3C1B - chains F and J of the 10 polymer chains in the assembly; structure by X-ray diffraction, 2.20 A resolution.

Chain F:
Name: Histone H4
From: Xenopus laevis
UniProt: P62799 (H4_XENLA); residues 201-302 here correspond to UniProt positions 2-103 (UniProt number = residue number - 199)
Sequence (102 residues; each row starts with the number of its first residue):
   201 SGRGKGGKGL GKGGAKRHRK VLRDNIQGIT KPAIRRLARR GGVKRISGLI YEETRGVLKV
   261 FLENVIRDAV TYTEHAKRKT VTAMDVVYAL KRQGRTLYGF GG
Not modelled in the structure: 201-215
Modified residues: Lys-220 (2-{[(2R)-2-amino-2-carboxyethyl]sulfanyl}-N,N,N-trimethylethanaminium; ML3)
UniProt features mapped onto this chain:
  - modified residue: Ser-201 (N-acetylserine), Arg-203 (Asymmetric dimethylarginine), Lys-205 (N6-(2-hydroxyisobutyryl)lysine), Lys-208 (N6-(2-hydroxyisobutyryl)lysine), Lys-212 (N6-(2-hydroxyisobutyryl)lysine), Lys-216 (N6-(2-hydroxyisobutyryl)lysine), Lys-231 (N6-(2-hydroxyisobutyryl)lysine), Lys-244 (N6-(2-hydroxyisobutyryl)lysine), Ser-247 (Phosphoserine), Tyr-251 (Phosphotyrosine), Lys-259 (N6-(2-hydroxyisobutyryl)lysine), Lys-277 (N6-(2-hydroxyisobutyryl)lysine), Lys-279 (N6-(2-hydroxyisobutyryl)lysine), Tyr-288 (Phosphotyrosine), Lys-291 (N6-(2-hydroxyisobutyryl)lysine)
  - cross-link (Glycyl lysine isopeptide (Lys-Gly)): Lys-231 (interchain with G-Cter in UFM1), Lys-291 (interchain with G-Cter in ubiquitin)

Chain J:
Molecule: Palindromic 146bp Human Alpha satellite DNA
Sequence (146 nucleotides; row label = number of the first residue in the row):
   147 ATCAATATCC ACCTGCAGAT TCTACCAAAA GTGTATTTGG AAACTGCTCC ATCAAAAGGC
   207 ATGTTCAGCG GAATTCCGCT GAACATGCCT TTTGATGGAG CAGTTTCCAA ATACACTTTT
   267 GGTAGAATCT GCAGGTGGAT ATTGAT

Chain F / chain J interface:
Residue-residue contacts (8):
  His-218(F) / DC199(J)  salt bridge to the phosphate
  Lys-220(F) / DT198(J)  phosphate contact
  Thr-230(F) / DA207(J)  phosphate contact
  Thr-230(F) / DT208(J)  phosphate contact
  Pro-232(F) / DA207(J)  phosphate contact
  Pro-232(F) / DT208(J)  phosphate contact
  Arg-236(F) / DA207(J)  salt bridge to the phosphate
  Arg-245(F) / DG216(J)  sugar contact
Other interface residues (no listed pair), chain F (8 interface residues in all): Lys-231, Thr-280
Other interface residues (no listed pair), chain J (8 interface residues in all): DC196, DG214, DG217

In short:
The chain F/chain J interface involves 8 residues from each chain; the contacts include 2 salt bridges. Among
the polar pairs are His-218(F)/DC199(J) and Arg-236(F)/DA207(J).
Chain F is Histone H4 (Xenopus laevis) and chain J is Palindromic 146bp Human Alpha satellite DNA; the
structure, The effect of H3 K79 dimethylation and H4 K20 trimethylation on nucleosome and chromatin structure,
was determined by X-ray diffraction together with 3C1C from the same study.
